6KOB - chains C and D of the 4 polymer chains in the assembly; structure by X-ray diffraction, 3.60 A resolution.

[Chain C]
Name: AA3-600 quinol oxidase subunit IIII
Organism: Bacillus subtilis
UniProtKB: A0A063X6N5 (A0A063X6N5_BACIU); residue numbers follow UniProt; this construct covers 1-204
Sequence (204 residues; row label = number of the first residue in the row):
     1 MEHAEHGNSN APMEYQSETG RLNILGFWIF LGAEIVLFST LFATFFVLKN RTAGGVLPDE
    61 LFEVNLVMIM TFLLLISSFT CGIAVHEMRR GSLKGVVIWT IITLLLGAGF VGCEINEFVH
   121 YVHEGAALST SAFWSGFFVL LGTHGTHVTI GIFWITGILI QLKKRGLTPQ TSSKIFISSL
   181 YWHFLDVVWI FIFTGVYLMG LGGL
Not modelled in the structure: 1-19, 198-204

[Chain D]
Name: AA3-600 quinol oxidase subunit IV, Quinol oxidase subunit 4
Organism: Bacillus subtilis (strain 168)
Notes: EC 1.10.3.-
UniProtKB: P34959 (QOX4_BACSU); residues 48-124 carry their UniProt numbers (77 of 124 residues fall inside the UniProt entry; the rest is not from it)
Sequence (124 residues; each row starts with the number of its first residue; note: 1 number in that range is skipped by the numbering (no residue carries it; nothing is unmodelled there); numbering starts at 0; X marks 47 residues of unknown identity (built as UNK)):
     0 XXXXXXXXXX XXXXXXXXXX XX
    23 XXXXXXXXXX XXXXXXXXXX XXXXXFGFAF IQAALQLLMF MHMTESENGT IQVGNTLFGF
    83 FGAIVIVLGS IWIFAAHYHH GDHMDGNPPG GAEHSEHSGH NE
Not modelled in the structure: 23-47, 96-124

[Chain C / chain D interface]
Residue-residue contacts - 37 pairs, chain C then chain D:
  Ile24(C) - Gln74(D)
  Leu25(C) - Asn70(D)
  Leu25(C) - Ile73(D)  hydrophobic
  Leu25(C) - Gln74(D)
  Trp28(C) - Phe62(D)  hydrophobic
  Trp28(C) - Met65(D)
  Trp28(C) - Thr66(D)
  Trp28(C) - Gln74(D)  hydrogen bond (side chain-backbone)
  Trp28(C) - Asn77(D)
  Ile29(C) - Asn77(D)
  Gly32(C) - Asn77(D)
  Ile35(C) - Thr78(D)
  Ile35(C) - Gly81(D)
  Ile35(C) - Phe82(D)  hydrophobic
  Val36(C) - Ile88(D)  hydrophobic
  Ser39(C) - Ala85(D)
  Ser39(C) - Ile88(D)
  Ser39(C) - Val89(D)
  Ala43(C) - Ile88(D)  hydrophobic
  Ala43(C) - Ser92(D)
  Leu73(C) - Leu57(D)  hydrophobic
  Ile76(C) - Met61(D)  hydrophobic
  Leu180(C) - Phe62(D)  hydrophobic
  Leu180(C) - Met65(D)  hydrophobic
  His183(C) - Met61(D)  hydrogen bond
  His183(C) - Met65(D)
  Asp186(C) - Gln58(D)  hydrogen bond (backbone-side chain)
  Val187(C) - Gln58(D)
  Val187(C) - Met61(D)  hydrophobic
  Val187(C) - Phe82(D)  hydrophobic
  Ile190(C) - Leu57(D)  hydrophobic
  Ile190(C) - Gln58(D)
  Phe191(C) - Gln54(D)
  Phe191(C) - Ala55(D)  hydrophobic
  Phe191(C) - Gln58(D)
  Thr194(C) - Phe50(D)
  Thr194(C) - Gln54(D)
Other interface residues (no listed pair), chain C (35 interface residues in all): Arg21, Thr40, Phe42, Phe46, Val47, Phe62, Leu66, Ile69, Met70, Ser77, Thr80, Cys81, Val85, Arg89, Phe176, Phe184, Phe193
Other interface residues (no listed pair), chain D (22 interface residues in all): Val75, Ile93

[Overview]
35 residues of chain C and 22 residues of chain D are in contact; the contacts include 3 hydrogen bonds. Among
the polar pairs are Trp28(C)-Gln74(D), His183(C)-Met61(D) and Asp186(C)-Gln58(D).
Chain C is AA3-600 quinol oxidase subunit IIII (Bacillus subtilis) and chain D is AA3-600 quinol oxidase
subunit IV, Quinol oxidase subunit 4 (Bacillus subtilis (strain 168)); the structure, X-ray Structure of the
proton-pumping cytochrome aa3-600 menaquinol oxidase from Bacillus subtilis, was determined by X-ray
diffraction together with 6KOC and 6KOE from the same study.
